6YD0 - chains B and D of the 4 polymer chains in the assembly; structure by X-ray diffraction, 1.95 A resolution.

== Chain B ==
Name: Methane monooxygenase
Source organism: Methylosinus trichosporium OB3b
UniProtKB: A0A2D2D5X7 (A0A2D2D5X7_METTR); numbering as in UniProt (aligned over 1-395)
Chain sequence (395 residues; each row starts with the number of its first residue):
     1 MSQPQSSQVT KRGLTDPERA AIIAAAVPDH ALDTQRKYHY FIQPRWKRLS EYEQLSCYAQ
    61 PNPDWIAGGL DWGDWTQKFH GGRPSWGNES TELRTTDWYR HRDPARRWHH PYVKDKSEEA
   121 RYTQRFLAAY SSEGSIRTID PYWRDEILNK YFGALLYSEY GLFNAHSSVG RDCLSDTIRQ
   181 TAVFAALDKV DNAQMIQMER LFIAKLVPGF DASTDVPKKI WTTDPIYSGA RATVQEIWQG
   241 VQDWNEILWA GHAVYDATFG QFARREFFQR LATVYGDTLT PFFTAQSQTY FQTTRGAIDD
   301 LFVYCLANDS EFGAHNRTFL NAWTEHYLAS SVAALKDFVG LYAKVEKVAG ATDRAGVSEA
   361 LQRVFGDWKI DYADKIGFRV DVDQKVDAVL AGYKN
Unresolved in the structure: 1-3, 394-395

== Chain D ==
Name: Methane monooxygenase component A alpha chain
Source organism: Methylosinus trichosporium OB3b
Notes: EC 1.14.13.25
UniProtKB: P27353 (MEMA_METTR); residues 1-526 here = UniProt positions 1-526
Chain sequence (526 residues; row label = number of the first residue in the row):
     1 MAISLATKAA TDALKVNRAP VGVEPQEVHK WLQSFNWDFK ENRTKYPTKY HMANETKEQF
    61 KVIAKEYARM EAAKDERQFG TLLDGLTRLG AGNKVHPRWG ETMKVISNFL EVGEYNAIAA
   121 SAMLWDSATA AEQKNGYLAQ VLDEIRHTHQ CAFINHYYSK HYHDPAGHND ARRTRAIGPL
   181 WKGMKRVFAD GFISGDAVEC SVNLQLVGEA CFTNPLIVAV TEWASANGDE ITPTVFLSVE
   241 TDELRHMANG YQTVVSIAND PASAKFLNTD LNNAFWTQQK YFTPVLGYLF EYGSKFKVEP
   301 WVKTWNRWVY EDWGGIWIGR LGKYGVESPA SLRDAKRDAY WAHHDLALAA YAMWPLGFAR
   361 LALPDEEDQA WFEANYPGWA DHYGKIFNEW KKLGYEDPKS GFIPYQWLLA NGHDVYIDRV
   421 SQVPFIPSLA KGTGSLRVHE FNGKKHSLTD DWGERQWLIE PERYECHNVF EQYEGRELSE
   481 VIAEGHGVRS DGKTLIAQPH TRGDNLWTLE DIKRAGCVFP DPLAKF
Unresolved in the structure: 1-11
Metal / ion sites: Fe ion site 1: E114, E144, H147; Fe ion site 2: E144, E209, E243, H246
Swiss-Prot annotation at these positions:
  - active site: C151
  - binding site (Fe cation): E114, E144, H147, E209, E243, H246
What the authors report for this chain:
  - conformationally variable residues (helix shift, loop rearrangement, side-chain flip): L110, T213 to W223, F236 to Q252, V302 to W341, S428 to S435
  - contacts within the chain: T213-E240 (hydrogen bond)
  - Fe ion coordination: E114, E144, H147, E209, E243, H246

== Chain B / chain D interface ==
Residue-residue contacts (251; chain B residue first):
  Q8(B) with V298(D)
  T10(B) with E222(D), hydrogen bond; A226(D)
  K11(B) with A226(D)
  R12(B) with S225(D); E230(D), salt bridge
  G13(B) with S225(D), hydrogen bond (backbone-backbone); A226(D); G228(D)
  L14(B) with K94(D); G228(D); E230(D)
  R19(B) with A226(D); F296(D)
  I22(B) with F296(D), hydrophobic
  I23(B) with K94(D); V95(D); H96(D); N227(D)
  A26(B) with H96(D); P97(D)
  V27(B) with N93(D); V95(D)
  P28(B) with H163(D); G503(D)
  H30(B) with G503(D), hydrogen bond (side chain-backbone)
  A31(B) with H163(D)
  L32(B) with H163(D), hydrogen bond (backbone-backbone); D164(D); R360(D); R489(D), hydrogen bond (backbone-side chain); G503(D)
  D33(B) with P165(D); A166(D); R489(D); S490(D), hydrogen bond
  T34(B) with S490(D)
  Q35(B) with P165(D); N169(D), hydrogen bond (backbone-side chain)
  R36(B) with S159(D), hydrogen bond (side chain-backbone); K160(D), hydrogen bond (side chain-backbone); H161(D); Y162(D), hydrogen bond (side chain-backbone)
  Y38(B) with E111(D); A152(D); N155(D); H156(D); S159(D); H168(D); N169(D); R172(D), hydrogen bond
  H39(B) with N169(D), hydrogen bond (backbone-backbone); D170(D); A171(D), hydrogen bond (side chain-backbone); R172(D), hydrogen bond (side chain-backbone)
  Y40(B) with N169(D); D170(D), hydrogen bond; R173(D), hydrogen bond
  F41(B) with D170(D); R173(D)
  E51(B) with H156(D), salt bridge
  Q54(B) with H156(D); R172(D), hydrogen bond (backbone-side chain)
  L55(B) with H149(D); A152(D), hydrophobic; F153(D); R172(D), hydrogen bond (backbone-side chain)
  S56(B) with H149(D); R172(D)
  C57(B) with R172(D), hydrogen bond (backbone-side chain)
  Y58(B) with R172(D); R175(D)
  A59(B) with E111(D); Y115(D), hydrophobic; T148(D); R172(D); R175(D)
  Q60(B) with Y115(D), hydrogen bond
  P61(B) with V112(D), hydrophobic; N116(D); R175(D); W181(D), hydrophobic
  D71(B) with A176(D); W181(D), hydrogen bond; K185(D), salt bridge
  W72(B) with A176(D), hydrogen bond (side chain-backbone); K182(D), hydrogen bond (backbone-side chain); Q472(D); Y473(D)
  G73(B) with H467(D)
  D74(B) with E465(D); C466(D); H467(D), hydrogen bond (backbone-side chain)
  W75(B) with D190(D); C466(D)
  T76(B) with K182(D); K185(D); R186(D), hydrogen bond (side chain-backbone); D190(D), hydrogen bond; Q422(D); R463(D); Y464(D); C466(D)
  Q77(B) with R186(D), hydrogen bond; D190(D); G191(D); S194(D), hydrogen bond (side chain-backbone); E199(D); R463(D); Y464(D), hydrogen bond
  K78(B) with S194(D); E462(D); R463(D), hydrogen bond (backbone-side chain); E465(D), salt bridge
  F79(B) with I193(D); S194(D); G195(D); R463(D)
  H80(B) with E460(D), salt bridge; E462(D); R463(D), hydrogen bond
  G81(B) with E462(D), hydrogen bond (backbone-side chain)
  G82(B) with E462(D)
  S85(B) with D190(D), hydrogen bond; I193(D); S194(D), hydrogen bond
  W86(B) with Y115(D), hydrophobic; N116(D); A119(D), hydrophobic
  W108(B) with F79(D), hydrophobic; H149(D)
  H109(B) with Y67(D), hydrogen bond; L142(D), hydrogen bond (side chain-backbone); R146(D); H149(D), hydrogen bond (backbone-side chain)
  H110(B) with D75(D), salt bridge; F79(D)
  V113(B) with Y67(D), hydrophobic; A68(D); A72(D); D75(D)
  K114(B) with E76(D), salt bridge
  K116(B) with A64(D); K65(D); A68(D)
  S117(B) with A68(D); R69(D); A72(D)
  E119(B) with K65(D)
  A120(B) with K65(D)
  R121(B) with R69(D)
  Q124(B) with G22(D); V23(D), hydrogen bond (side chain-backbone)
  L127(B) with V21(D)
  A128(B) with P20(D); V21(D), hydrogen bond (backbone-backbone)
  S131(B) with N17(D); R18(D); A19(D), hydrogen bond (side chain-backbone); P20(D); V21(D), hydrogen bond (side chain-backbone)
  S132(B) with R18(D), hydrogen bond (backbone-side chain); P20(D)
  G134(B) with V16(D); R18(D)
  I136(B) with V16(D), hydrophobic
  R137(B) with D12(D); A13(D); L14(D), hydrogen bond (side chain-backbone); K15(D); V16(D)
  Y157(B) with S34(D), hydrogen bond (side chain-backbone); F35(D); W37(D)
  Y160(B) with F35(D); N36(D); A131(D)
  G161(B) with W37(D)
  F163(B) with W125(D), hydrophobic; L138(D), hydrophobic
  N164(B) with W125(D), hydrogen bond; K134(D)
  H166(B) with W125(D)
  S167(B) with A122(D); W125(D); D126(D), hydrogen bond
  S168(B) with K45(D), hydrogen bond; Y46(D), hydrogen bond (backbone-side chain); D126(D)
  G170(B) with A119(D); A122(D)
  R171(B) with Y46(D); A119(D); A122(D); M123(D), hydrogen bond; I193(D), hydrogen bond (side chain-backbone)
  D172(B) with Y46(D), hydrogen bond
  S175(B) with Y115(D)
  D176(B) with Y115(D), hydrogen bond (backbone-side chain)
  R179(B) with Y115(D), hydrogen bond; I118(D)
  Q180(B) with H149(D), hydrogen bond
  V183(B) with V141(D), hydrophobic; L142(D), hydrophobic; I145(D), hydrophobic
  A186(B) with W125(D), hydrophobic
  L187(B) with A64(D), hydrophobic; L138(D), hydrophobic; L142(D), hydrophobic
  D191(B) with A64(D); K65(D), salt bridge
  Q194(B) with V28(D); L32(D); I63(D); A64(D), hydrogen bond (side chain-backbone)
  M195(B) with K65(D), hydrogen bond
  Q197(B) with W31(D)
  M198(B) with V23(D), hydrophobic
  L201(B) with E27(D); W31(D)
  F202(B) with V21(D); V23(D), hydrophobic
  K205(B) with G22(D), hydrogen bond (side chain-backbone); E27(D), salt bridge
  L206(B) with V16(D)
  S213(B) with W31(D)
  T214(B) with W31(D); S34(D), hydrogen bond
  K218(B) with S34(D), hydrogen bond (side chain-backbone); N36(D), hydrogen bond (side chain-backbone); W37(D)
  W221(B) with W37(D)
  R231(B) with W37(D)
  Q235(B) with W37(D), hydrogen bond; F39(D)
  W238(B) with N36(D); W37(D), hydrophobic; F39(D), hydrophobic; N42(D); K45(D), hydrogen bond (backbone-side chain)
  Q239(B) with F39(D); E41(D); N42(D), hydrogen bond; R43(D), hydrogen bond (side chain-backbone); K45(D)
  V241(B) with K45(D), hydrogen bond (backbone-side chain)
  Q242(B) with K45(D); Y46(D), hydrogen bond
  I247(B) with K45(D)
  Q286(B) with K65(D), hydrogen bond
  Y290(B) with K65(D), hydrogen bond
Other interface residues (no listed pair), chain B (116 interface residues in all): K37, L70, R83, P84, Y112, E133, L156, F184, V190, A193, T222, V234
Other interface residues (no listed pair), chain D (121 interface residues in all): P47, E71, N135, Y158, K297, V420, N468, V469, R502

== Summary ==
116 residues of chain B and 121 residues of chain D are in contact, with 68 hydrogen bonds and 9 salt bridges.
Among the polar pairs are R12(B)-E230(D), E51(B)-H156(D) and D71(B)-K185(D). From the paper: Fe ion
coordination by E114(D), E144(D) and H147(D) among others; conformational variability at L110(D), T213(D) and
F236(D) among others.
Here chain B is Methane monooxygenase and chain D is Methane monooxygenase component A alpha chain, both from
Methylosinus trichosporium OB3b. Entry 6YD0 (XFEL structure of the Soluble methane monooxygenase hydroxylase
and regulatory subunit complex, from Methylosinus trichosporium OB3b ...) was determined by X-ray diffraction
(same publication as 6YDI, 6YDU and 6YY3).
